Entry 4GHU (X-ray diffraction, 2.20 A resolution); this record covers chains A and B.

# Chain A
Name: TNF receptor-associated factor 3
From: Mus musculus
UniProt: Q60803 (TRAF3_MOUSE); numbering as in UniProt (aligned over 376-567)
Amino-acid sequence (198 residues; row label = number of the first residue in the row):
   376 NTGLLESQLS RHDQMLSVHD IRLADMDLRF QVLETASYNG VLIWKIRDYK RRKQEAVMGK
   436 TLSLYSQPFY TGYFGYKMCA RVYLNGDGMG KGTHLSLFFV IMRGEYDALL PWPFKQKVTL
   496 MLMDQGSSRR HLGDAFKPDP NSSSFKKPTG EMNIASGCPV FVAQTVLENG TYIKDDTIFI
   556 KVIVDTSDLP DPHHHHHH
Unresolved in the structure: 566-573
Sequence notes: expression tag (568-573)
UniProt features mapped onto this chain:
  - mutagenesis: Trp419 (W419A: Decreased interaction with FBXL2), Tyr440 (Y440F: Loss of interaction with MAVS), Phe473 (F473Y: Loss of interaction with MAVS)
Reported in the primary citation:
  - specificity-determining residues: Tyr440, Phe473
  - mutagenesis - Y440F, Y440F/F473Y, F473Y: abolished binding to Mitochondrial antiviral-signaling protein (chain B)
  - mutagenesis - Y440F, Y440F/F473Y, F473Y: decreased signaling in response to VSV-GFP

# Chain B
Name: Mitochondrial antiviral-signaling protein
UniProt: Q8VCF0 (MAVS_MOUSE); residue numbers follow UniProt; this construct covers 138-158
Amino-acid sequence (21 residues; row label = number of the first residue in the row):
   138 PSCPKPVQDT QPPESPVENS E
Unresolved in the structure: 152-158
UniProt features mapped onto this chain:
  - region: Pro143 to Thr147 (Interaction with TRAF2), Pro153 to Glu158 (Interaction with TRAF6 1)
  - modified residue (Phosphoserine): Ser152, Ser157
Reported in the primary citation:
  - mutagenesis - T147I: abolished binding to TNF receptor-associated factor 3 (chain A) (citing earlier work)
  - mutagenesis - P149A, P149S, P150A: decreased binding to TNF receptor-associated factor 3 (chain A)
  - mutagenesis - P150S: abolished binding to TNF receptor-associated factor 3 (chain A)

# How chain A and chain B interact
Contacting residue pairs - 38 pairs, chain A then chain B:
  Leu437(A) - Gln148(B)
  Tyr440(A) - Pro150(B)  hydrogen bond (side chain-backbone)
  Arg456(A) - Asp146(B)  salt bridge
  Arg456(A) - Gln148(B)
  Arg456(A) - Pro149(B)  hydrogen bond (side chain-backbone)
  Tyr458(A) - Asp146(B)  hydrogen bond
  Tyr458(A) - Gln148(B)
  Asp462(A) - Asp146(B)
  Asp462(A) - Thr147(B)  hydrogen bond
  Gly463(A) - Thr147(B)
  Phe473(A) - Val144(B)
  Phe473(A) - Gln145(B)
  Phe473(A) - Asp146(B)
  Gly508(A) - Pro138(B)
  Asp509(A) - Pro138(B)
  Asp509(A) - Cys140(B)  hydrogen bond (side chain-backbone)
  Phe511(A) - Pro143(B)  hydrophobic
  Ser517(A) - Gln145(B)
  Ser518(A) - Gln145(B)  hydrogen bond
  Ser519(A) - Gln145(B)  hydrogen bond
  Glu526(A) - Glu151(B)  hydrogen bond (backbone-side chain)
  Met527(A) - Pro150(B)
  Met527(A) - Glu151(B)  hydrogen bond (backbone-side chain)
  Asn528(A) - Pro150(B)
  Ile529(A) - Gln145(B)
  Ile529(A) - Asp146(B)
  Ile529(A) - Gln148(B)
  Ile529(A) - Pro150(B)  hydrophobic
  Ala530(A) - Gln145(B)
  Ala530(A) - Asp146(B)  hydrogen bond (backbone-backbone)
  Ser531(A) - Val144(B)
  Gly532(A) - Cys140(B)
  Gly532(A) - Pro143(B)
  Gly532(A) - Val144(B)  hydrogen bond (backbone-backbone)
  Cys533(A) - Cys140(B)  disulfide
  Pro534(A) - Val144(B)  hydrophobic
  Val535(A) - Ser139(B)
  Phe536(A) - Pro138(B)
Also at the interface, not in a pair above, chain A (26 interface residues in all): Leu507, Gly525
Also at the interface, not in a pair above, chain B (14 interface residues in all): Pro141, Lys142
Inter-chain disulfides: Cys533(A)-Cys140(B)
The authors on this interface:
  - pairs named by the authors: Arg456(A)-Asp146(B) (hydrogen bond), Tyr458(A)-Asp146(B) (hydrogen bond), Asp462(A)-Thr147(B), Phe511(A)-Pro143(B) (hydrophobic contact), Ser517(A)-Gln145(B), Ser518(A)-Gln145(B) (hydrogen bond), Ser519(A)-Gln145(B) (hydrogen bond), Ala530(A)-Asp146(B), Ser531(A)-Val144(B), Gly532(A)-Val144(B)
  - interface residues, chain A: Cys533(A)
  - interface residues, chain B: Pro143(B)

# In short
26 residues of chain A face 14 of chain B across their interface; the contacts include 1 disulfide bond, 11
hydrogen bonds and 1 salt bridge. Polar pairs include Arg456(A)-Asp146(B), Tyr440(A)-Pro150(B) and
Arg456(A)-Pro149(B). The paper describes hydrogen bonds between Arg456(A) and Asp146(B), Tyr458(A) and
Asp146(B) and Ser518(A) and Gln145(B) among others; contacts between Asp462(A) and Thr147(B), Ser517(A) and
Gln145(B) and Ala530(A) and Asp146(B) among others; a hydrophobic contact between Phe511(A) and Pro143(B).
From the paper: Y440F, Y440F/F473Y and F473Y of chain A abolish binding to Mitochondrial antiviral-signaling
protein (chain B); interface residues Cys533(A) and Pro143(B); 8 substitutions were tested in all.
Here chain A is TNF receptor-associated factor 3 (Mus musculus) and chain B is Mitochondrial
antiviral-signaling protein. Entry 4GHU (Crystal structure of TRAF3/Cardif) was determined by X-ray
diffraction (same publication as 4GJH).
